Entry 4PC6 (X-ray diffraction, 2.20 A resolution); this record covers chains A and C.

Chain A:
Molecule: Elongation factor Tu
Source organism: Escherichia coli
Reference sequence: B1X6I9 (B1X6I9_ECODH); residues 0-393 here correspond to UniProt positions 1-394 (UniProt number = residue number + 1)
Sequence (394 residues; numbered 0 to 393; the number before each row is that of its first residue; numbering starts at 0):
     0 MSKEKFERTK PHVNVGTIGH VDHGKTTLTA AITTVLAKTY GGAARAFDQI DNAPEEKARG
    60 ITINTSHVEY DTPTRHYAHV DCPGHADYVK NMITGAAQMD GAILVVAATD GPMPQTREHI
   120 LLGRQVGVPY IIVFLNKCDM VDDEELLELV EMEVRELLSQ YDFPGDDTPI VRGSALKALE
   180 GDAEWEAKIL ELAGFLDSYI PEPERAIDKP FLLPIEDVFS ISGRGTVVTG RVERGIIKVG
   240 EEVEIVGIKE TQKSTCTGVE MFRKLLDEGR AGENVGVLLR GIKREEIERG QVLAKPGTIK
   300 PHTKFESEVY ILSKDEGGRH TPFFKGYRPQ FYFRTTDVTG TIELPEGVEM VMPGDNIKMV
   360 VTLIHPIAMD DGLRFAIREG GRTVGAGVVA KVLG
Disordered / not traced: 0-7, 42-64
Residues lining bound ligands: GMP-PNP (GNP; phosphoaminophosphonic acid-guanylate ester): H19, V20, D21, H22, G23, K24, T25, T26, D80, N135, K136, D138, M139, S173, A174, L175

Chain C:
Molecule: Elongation factor Ts
Source organism: Escherichia coli
Reference sequence: C9QRL8 (C9QRL8_ECOD1); residues 1-282 here correspond to UniProt positions 2-283 (UniProt number = residue number + 1)
Sequence (282 residues; each row starts with the number of its first residue):
     1 AEITASLVKE LRERTGAGMM DCKKALTEAN GDIELAIENM RKSGAIKAAK KAGNVAADGV
    61 IKTKIDGNYG IILEVNCQTD FVAKDAGFQA FADKVLDAAV AGKITDVEVL KAQFEEERVA
   121 LVAKIGENIN IRRVAALEGD VLGSYQHGAR IGVLVAAKGA DEELVKHIAM HVAASKPEFI
   181 KPEDVSAEVV EKEYQVQLDI AMQSGKPKEI AEKMVEGRMK KFTGEVSLTG QPFVMEPSKT
   241 VGQLLKEHNA EVTGFIRFEV GEGIEKVETD FAAEVAAMSK QS
Disordered / not traced: 1-2, 280-282

Chain A / chain C interface:
Pairs across the interface (74; chain A residue first):
  H19(A) with I125(C); G126(C), hydrogen bond (side chain-backbone)
  V20(A) with T79(C); E127(C)
  D21(A) with K51(C), salt bridge; G126(C)
  T25(A) with F271(C); E274(C); V275(C); M278(C)
  T26(A) with M278(C)
  T28(A) with F271(C); V275(C)
  A29(A) with V275(C), hydrophobic; M278(C), hydrophobic; S279(C)
  T32(A) with S279(C)
  T33(A) with S279(C)
  S65(A) with D270(C), hydrogen bond; F271(C); A272(C), hydrogen bond (side chain-backbone)
  H66(A) with A272(C)
  V67(A) with A272(C), hydrophobic
  H78(A) with F271(C)
  D80(A) with F271(C)
  C81(A) with F81(C)
  P82(A) with F81(C)
  G83(A) with D80(C); F81(C)
  H84(A) with D80(C), hydrogen bond (backbone-side chain); F81(C); K84(C)
  A85(A) with D80(C), hydrogen bond (backbone-side chain)
  T108(A) with M19(C), hydrogen bond (backbone-backbone); M20(C), hydrogen bond (backbone-backbone)
  D109(A) with R12(C), hydrogen bond (backbone-side chain); G18(C); M19(C), hydrogen bond (backbone-backbone)
  G110(A) with R12(C)
  P111(A) with R12(C), hydrogen bond (backbone-side chain)
  M112(A) with K124(C); I125(C)
  P113(A) with D85(C); K124(C)
  Q114(A) with V82(C); D85(C); I125(C), hydrogen bond (side chain-backbone)
  E117(A) with F81(C); K84(C); D85(C)
  H118(A) with F81(C)
  L121(A) with F81(C), hydrophobic
  D142(A) with K23(C), salt bridge
  E144(A) with A5(C)
  L145(A) with V8(C), hydrophobic; K23(C)
  L148(A) with A5(C)
  V149(A) with M19(C), hydrophobic
  E152(A) with R12(C), salt bridge; M19(C)
  L178(A) with M278(C)
  P321(A) with A174(C), hydrophobic
  F323(A) with M170(C), hydrophobic; V234(C); M235(C), hydrophobic
  E348(A) with K166(C), salt bridge; M170(C)
  M349(A) with Y145(C); H147(C); M170(C)
  M351(A) with R150(C); I151(C), hydrophobic
  D354(A) with H147(C), salt bridge; R150(C), salt bridge
Other interface residues (no listed pair), chain A (48 interface residues in all): T16, I17, V79, M139, V140, V350
Other interface residues (no listed pair), chain C (37 interface residues in all): K9, Q78, A173

Overview:
48 residues of chain A face 37 of chain C across their interface; the contacts include 11 hydrogen bonds and 6
salt bridges. Among the polar pairs are D21(A)-K51(C), D142(A)-K23(C) and E152(A)-R12(C). Ligands of chain A:
GMP-PNP.
Chain A is Elongation factor Tu and chain C is Elongation factor Ts, both from Escherichia coli; the
structure, Elongation factor Tu:Ts complex with bound GDPNP, was determined by X-ray diffraction, deposited
together with 4PC1, 4PC2, 4PC3 and 4PC7.
